PDB entry 1PO1 | X-ray diffraction, 2.90 A resolution | chains 1 and 4 of the 5 polymer chains in the assembly

# Chain 1
Molecule: Poliovirus type 1 mahoney
Source organism: Human poliovirus 1
UniProtKB: P03300 (POLH_POL1M); residues 1-302 here correspond to UniProt positions 579-880 (UniProt number = residue number + 578)
Amino-acid sequence (302 residues; each row starts with the number of its first residue):
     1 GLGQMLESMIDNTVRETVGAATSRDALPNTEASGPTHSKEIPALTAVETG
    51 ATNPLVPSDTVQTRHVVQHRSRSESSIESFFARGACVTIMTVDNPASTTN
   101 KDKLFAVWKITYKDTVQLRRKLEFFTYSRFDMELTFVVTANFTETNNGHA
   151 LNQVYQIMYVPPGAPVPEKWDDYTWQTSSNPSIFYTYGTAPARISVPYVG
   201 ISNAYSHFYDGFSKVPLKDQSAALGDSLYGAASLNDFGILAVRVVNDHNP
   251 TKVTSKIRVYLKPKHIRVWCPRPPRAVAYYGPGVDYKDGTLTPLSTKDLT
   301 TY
Disordered / not traced: 1-19
Residues lining bound ligands: r80633 (J80; (methylpyridazine piperidine butyloxyphenyl)ethylacetate): Ile110, Thr111, Tyr112, Lys113, Phe130, Met132, Leu134, Phe136, Ile157, Tyr159, Pro181, Ser182, Ile183, Ile194, Val196, Val199, Tyr205, Ser206, Asp236, Phe237, Leu240

# Chain 4
Molecule: Poliovirus type 1 mahoney
Source organism: Human poliovirus 1
Amino-acid sequence (68 residues; each row starts with the number of its first residue):
     2 GAQVSSQKVGAHENSNRAYGGSTINYTTINYYRDSASNAASKQDFSQDPS
    52 KFTEPIKDVLIKTAPMLN
Disordered / not traced: 17-22

# Interface between chain 1 and chain 4
Pairs across the interface (43):
  Ala21(1) - Phe46(4)
  Ala21(1) - Ser47(4)  hydrogen bond (backbone-backbone)
  Thr22(1) - Asp45(4)
  Thr22(1) - Ser47(4)
  Ser23(1) - Asp45(4)  hydrogen bond (backbone-backbone)
  Ser23(1) - Ser47(4)  hydrogen bond (backbone-side chain)
  Arg24(1) - Ser7(4)  hydrogen bond (side chain-backbone)
  Arg24(1) - Lys9(4)  hydrogen bond (backbone-side chain)
  Glu40(1) - Thr64(4)
  Ile41(1) - Thr64(4)  hydrogen bond (backbone-backbone)
  Ile41(1) - Pro66(4)  hydrophobic
  Pro42(1) - Lys63(4)
  Thr45(1) - Met67(4)
  Ala46(1) - Met67(4)
  Ala46(1) - Leu68(4)  hydrophobic
  Thr49(1) - Ile57(4)
  Thr49(1) - Met67(4)
  Ala51(1) - Thr54(4)
  Ala51(1) - Leu61(4)  hydrophobic
  Thr52(1) - Thr54(4)  hydrogen bond (backbone-backbone)
  Pro54(1) - Glu55(4)
  Pro54(1) - Leu61(4)
  Pro54(1) - Lys63(4)  hydrogen bond (backbone-side chain)
  Leu55(1) - Lys63(4)
  Val56(1) - Lys63(4)
  Asp59(1) - Lys63(4)  salt bridge
  Ser71(1) - Lys9(4)
  Ser76(1) - Asp45(4)
  Glu78(1) - Ala41(4)
  Glu78(1) - Asp45(4)
  Asp131(1) - Ala37(4)
  Ser195(1) - Ala37(4)  hydrogen bond (side chain-backbone)
  Ser195(1) - Ser38(4)
  Val196(1) - Ala37(4)
  Pro197(1) - Ala37(4)  hydrophobic
  Lys264(1) - Ala37(4)  hydrogen bond (side chain-backbone)
  Lys264(1) - Ser38(4)
  Lys264(1) - Asn39(4)  hydrogen bond (side chain-backbone)
  His265(1) - Ser36(4)
  His265(1) - Ala37(4)
  His265(1) - Asn39(4)  hydrogen bond (side chain-backbone)
  His265(1) - Ala40(4)  hydrogen bond (side chain-backbone)
  Pro271(1) - Phe53(4)
Other interface residues (no listed pair), chain 1 (29 interface residues in all): Gly50, Asn53, Ala82
Other interface residues (no listed pair), chain 4 (25 interface residues in all): Gln8, Lys43, Pro56, Ala65

# Overview
Chain 1 and chain 4 form an interface of 29 and 25 residues respectively, with 13 hydrogen bonds and 1 salt
bridge. Among the polar pairs are Asp59(1)-Lys63(4), Ser23(1)-Ser47(4) and Arg24(1)-Ser7(4). Ligands of chain
1: r80633.
Chain 1 is Poliovirus type 1 mahoney and chain 4 is Poliovirus type 1 mahoney, both from Human poliovirus 1;
the structure, Poliovirus (type 1, mahoney) in complex with R80633, an inhibitor of viral replication, was
determined by X-ray diffraction, deposited together with 1PO2.
